Entry 6W45 (X-ray diffraction, 1.70 A resolution); this record covers chain A.

Chain A:
Molecule: Hydroxyacid oxidase 1
Source organism: Homo sapiens
Notes: EC 1.1.3.15
UniProtKB: Q9UJM8 (HAOX1_HUMAN); residue numbers follow UniProt; this construct covers 1-368
Sequence (368 residues; each row starts with the number of its first residue):
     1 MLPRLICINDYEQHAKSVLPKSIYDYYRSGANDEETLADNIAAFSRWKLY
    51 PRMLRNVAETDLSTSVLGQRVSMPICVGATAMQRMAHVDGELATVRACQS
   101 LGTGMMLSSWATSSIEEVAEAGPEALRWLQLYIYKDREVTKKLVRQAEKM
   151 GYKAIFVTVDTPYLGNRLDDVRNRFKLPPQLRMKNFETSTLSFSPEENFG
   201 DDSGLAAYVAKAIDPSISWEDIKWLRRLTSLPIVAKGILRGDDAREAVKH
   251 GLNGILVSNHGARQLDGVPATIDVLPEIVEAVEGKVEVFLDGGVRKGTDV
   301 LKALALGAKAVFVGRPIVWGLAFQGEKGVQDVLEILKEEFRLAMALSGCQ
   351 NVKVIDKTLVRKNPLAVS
Disordered / not traced: 1-2, 168-203, 364-368
Residues lining bound ligands:
  - FMN (flavin mononucleotide): Tyr26, Tyr27, Gly78, Ala79, Thr80, Ala81, Ser108, Trp110, Gln130, Tyr132, Thr158, Lys236, Ser258, His260, Gly261, Arg263, Asp291, Gly292, Gly293, Arg295, Phe312, Val313, Gly314, Arg315, Pro316
  - SLG (2-chloranyl-4-[2-[[(6-chloranyl-1H-indol-2-yl)carbonyl-methyl-amino]methyl]-5-fluoranyl-phenyl]benzoic acid): Ser22, Ile23, Tyr26, Ala81, Met82, Met85, Trp110, Tyr132, Thr161, Leu164, Arg167, Leu205, Ala206, Tyr208, Val209, Ile213, His260
Swiss-Prot annotation at these positions:
  - motif: Ser368 (Microbody targeting signal)
  - active site: His260 (Proton acceptor)
  - binding site (glyoxylate): Tyr26, Tyr132, Arg167, His260, Arg263
  - binding site (FMN): Ala79 to Ala81, Ser108, Gln130, Thr158, Lys236, Ser258, Asp291 to Arg295, Gly314, Arg315
  - modified residue: Lys184 (N6-succinyllysine), Ser194 (Phosphoserine), Ser230 (Phosphoserine)

Summary:
Chain A binds compound SLG and flavin mononucleotide. UniProt lists active-site residue His260, 5
glyoxylate-binding residues and 15 FMN-binding residues.
Chain A is Hydroxyacid oxidase 1 (Homo sapiens); the structure, Crystal structure of HAO1 in complex with
biaryl acid inhibitor - compound 3, was determined by X-ray diffraction together with 6W44 and 6W4C from the
same study.
